9MH1 - chains 1 and 8 of the 18 polymer chains in the assembly; structure by electron microscopy, 2.10 A resolution.

[Chain 1]
Protein: Chlorophyll a-b binding protein, chloroplastic
From: Dunaliella tertiolecta
Chain sequence (228 residues; each row starts with the number of its first residue):
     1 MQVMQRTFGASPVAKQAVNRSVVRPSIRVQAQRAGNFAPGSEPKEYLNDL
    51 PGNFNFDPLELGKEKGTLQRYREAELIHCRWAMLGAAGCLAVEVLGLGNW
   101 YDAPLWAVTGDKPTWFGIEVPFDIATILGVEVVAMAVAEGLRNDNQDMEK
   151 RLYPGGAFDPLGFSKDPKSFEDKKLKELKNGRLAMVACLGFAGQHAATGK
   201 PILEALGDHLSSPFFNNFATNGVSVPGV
Unresolved in the structure: 1-31
Metal / ion sites: chlorophyll a Mg (7 sites), coordinated by Glu75, His78, Glu139, Glu177, Asn180, His209, Ser224
Residues lining bound ligands:
  - beta-carotene (BCR): Trp115, Ala134, Val137, Ala138
  - chlorophyll b (CHL): Asn36, Phe37, Ala38, Pro39, Phe54, Phe56
  - chlorophyll b / chlorophyll a: Trp100, Tyr101, Pro104, Leu105, Ala107, Val108, Ile127, Leu128, Glu131
  - chlorophyll a (CLA), molecule 1: Leu47, Leu50, Pro51, Gly52, Asn53, Phe54, Asn55, Phe56, Asp57, Leu61, Gly62, Leu68, Tyr71, Arg72, Glu75, His78, Arg182, Met185, Val186
  - chlorophyll a (CLA), molecule 2: Arg70, Tyr71, Ala74, His78
  - chlorophyll a (CLA), molecule 3: Arg70, Glu73, Ala74, Ile77, His78, Trp81, Glu131, Val132, Met135, Ala136, Glu139, Arg142, Asn143, Arg151
  - chlorophyll a (CLA), molecule 4: Ile77, Arg80, Trp81, Ala138, Leu141, Arg142, Asn145, Lys150, Arg151, Pro154, Ala157, Phe158, Pro160
  - chlorophyll a (CLA), molecule 5: Arg80, Met83, Leu84, Tyr153, Pro154, Gly155, Phe158, Asp159, Gly162, Phe163, Ser164, Phe170, Lys173, Lys174, Lys176, Glu177, Asn180
  - chlorophyll a (CLA), molecule 6: Trp81, Leu84, Gly85, Ala87, Gly88, Ala91, Val92, Leu95, Leu97, Ala103, Thr114, Trp115, Phe116, Val120
  - chlorophyll a (CLA), molecule 7: Trp81, Ala103, Pro104, Trp106, Pro113, Val120, Phe122, Ile127, Val130, Glu131, Met135
  - chlorophyll a (CLA), molecule 8: Asp172, Leu175, Lys176, Lys179, Asn180, Leu183
  - chlorophyll a (CLA), molecule 9: Lys173, Lys176, Asn180, Leu183
  - chlorophyll a (CLA), molecule 10: Gly193, Phe218, Val223, Ser224, Val225, Pro226
  - chlorophyll a (CLA), molecule 11: His209, Leu210, Pro213, Phe214, Asn217, Phe218
  - chlorophyll a / 1,2-dipalmitoyl-phosphatidyl-glycerole: Phe54, Lys179, Arg182, Leu183, Val186, Leu189, Gly190, Gly193, Gln194, Ala197, Thr198, Ala205, Leu206, His209, Asn216, Asn217, Phe218, Asn221, Ser224
  - lutein (LUT; (3r,3'r,6s)-4,5-didehydro-5,6-dihydro-beta,beta-carotene-3,3'-diol): Met83, Leu84, Ala86, Ala87, Leu90, Phe158, Asp159, Pro160, Leu161, Gly162, Phe163, Leu183, Ala184, Ala187, Phe191, Leu206
  - violaxanthin (XAT; (3s,5r,6s,3's,5'r,6's)-5,6,5',6'-diepoxy-5,6,5',6'- tetrahydro-beta,beta-carotene-3,3'-diol): Phe56, Asp57, Pro58, Leu59, Leu61, His78, Trp81, Ala82, Gly85, Gly88, Cys89, Trp100, Ala103, Pro104, Met185, Cys188, Leu189

[Chain 8]
Protein: Chlorophyll a-b binding protein, chloroplastic
From: Dunaliella tertiolecta
Chain sequence (254 residues; row label = number of the first residue in the row):
     1 MQVMQKQCMRASGVKAPLSRRSVTVKANMNGNWLPGSQTPAHLKDLKMAG
    51 NFGFDPLNLGAEPEALRWYQQAELVHSRTAMMAVAGILIPGLFTKLGALN
   101 VPQWYEAGKVYIEGEGAIPFGTLLMSTLFSYAFVEGKRWQDFRNPGSQAE
   151 PGTFFGLEGMFKGTDNGYPGGIFDPLGYSKTSPEKLDELKLKEIKNGRLA
   201 MVAFLGFAGQYSATGKGPIDNLADHLADPWHNTFAENGVSVPGLSAVEQA
   251 AASL
Unresolved in the structure: 1-27, 254
Metal / ion sites: chlorophyll a Mg (9 sites), coordinated by Trp33, Glu73, His76, Glu135, Glu193, Asn196, Gln210, His225, Ser240; chlorophyll b Mg near Thr127 (its only coordinating residue here)
Residues lining bound ligands:
  - beta-carotene (BCR): Met82, Ser130, Phe133, Val134, Thr153, Phe154, Phe155
  - chlorophyll b (CHL), molecule 1: Val75, Arg78, Thr79, Tyr131, Phe133, Val134, Lys137, Arg138, Asp141, Gln148, Phe154, Phe161, Pro169, Phe173
  - chlorophyll b (CHL), molecule 2: Trp104, Tyr105, Glu106, Ala107, Gly108, Lys109, Ile112, Phe120, Leu124, Phe204, Tyr211
  - chlorophyll b (CHL), molecule 3: Phe129, Ala132, Phe133, Gly136, Lys137, Gln140, Gln148, Thr153, Phe154
  - chlorophyll b / chlorophyll a: Met82, Ala83, Ala85, Gly86, Ile89, Pro90, Leu99, Val101, Ala107, Gly108, Tyr111, Ile112, Leu123, Ser126, Thr127, Ser130, Tyr131
  - chlorophyll a (CLA), molecule 1: Gly31, Asn32, Trp33, Leu34, Pro35, Phe52, Phe54
  - chlorophyll a (CLA), molecule 2: Leu43, Leu46, Met48, Gly50, Asn51, Phe52, Gly53, Phe54, Asp55, Leu59, Gly60, Leu66, Tyr69, Gln70, Ala72, Glu73, His76, Arg198, Met201, Val202
  - chlorophyll a (CLA), molecule 3: Glu64, Ala65, Trp68, Tyr69, Ala72, His76, Thr79, Trp139, Arg143, Phe204, Leu205
  - chlorophyll a (CLA), molecule 4: Trp68, Gln71, Ala72, Val75, His76, Thr79, Thr127, Leu128, Tyr131, Glu135, Arg138, Trp139
  - chlorophyll a (CLA), molecule 5: Arg78, Met81, Met82, Ile89, Thr164, Tyr168, Pro169, Gly170, Phe173, Asp174, Tyr178, Ser179, Leu186, Leu189, Lys190, Lys192, Glu193
  - chlorophyll a (CLA), molecule 6: Ile89, Leu189, Lys192, Asn196, Leu199
  - chlorophyll a (CLA), molecule 7: Thr122, Met125, Ser126, Phe129, Ser130, Phe133
  - chlorophyll a (CLA), molecule 8: Glu188, Leu191, Lys192, Lys195, Asn196, Leu199
  - chlorophyll a (CLA), molecule 9: Val202, Leu205, Gly206, Gly209, Gln210, Ala213, Thr214, Asn221, Leu222, Asp224, His225, Asn232, Thr233, Phe234, Asn237, Ser240
  - chlorophyll a (CLA), molecule 10: Gly209, Gln210, Ser212, Ala213, Phe234, Val239, Ser240, Val241, Pro242
  - chlorophyll a (CLA), molecule 11: Leu222, His225, Leu226, Pro229, Trp230, Thr233, Phe234
  - LMK / dodecyl-alpha-D-maltoside: Gly243, Ala246, Val247
  - dodecyl-alpha-D-maltoside (LMU): Leu205, Ala208, Tyr211, Ser212, Gly215
  - lutein (LUT; (3r,3'r,6s)-4,5-didehydro-5,6-dihydro-beta,beta-carotene-3,3'-diol): Met81, Val84, Ala85, Leu88, Phe173, Asp174, Pro175, Leu176, Tyr178, Asn196, Leu199, Ala200, Ala203, Phe207, Gln210, Pro218, Asn221, Leu222
  - violaxanthin (XAT; (3s,5r,6s,3's,5'r,6's)-5,6,5',6'-diepoxy-5,6,5',6'- tetrahydro-beta,beta-carotene-3,3'-diol): Phe54, Asp55, Pro56, Leu57, Leu59, His76, Thr79, Ala80, Ala83, Ile87, Trp104, Ala107, Met201, Phe204, Leu205

[How chain 1 and chain 8 interact]
Residue-residue contacts (25; chain 1 residue first):
  Asn36(1) - Glu150(8)
  Pro39(1) - Gln140(8)
  Pro39(1) - Ser147(8)
  Pro39(1) - Gln148(8)  hydrogen bond (backbone-side chain)
  Pro39(1) - Glu150(8)
  Pro39(1) - Thr153(8)
  Gly40(1) - Gln140(8)
  Gly40(1) - Asn144(8)
  Gly40(1) - Ser147(8)
  Gly40(1) - Glu150(8)  hydrogen bond (backbone-side chain)
  Ser41(1) - Gln140(8)
  Glu42(1) - Arg143(8)  salt bridge
  Phe214(1) - Ile118(8)
  Phe214(1) - Pro119(8)
  Phe214(1) - Thr122(8)
  Phe215(1) - Ala117(8)
  Asn217(1) - Thr122(8)  hydrogen bond
  Phe218(1) - Met125(8)  hydrophobic
  Phe218(1) - Phe129(8)  hydrophobic
  Ala219(1) - Gly121(8)
  Ala219(1) - Thr122(8)
  Thr220(1) - Thr122(8)
  Val228(1) - Phe120(8)
  Val228(1) - Gly121(8)
  Val228(1) - Leu124(8)
Interface residues without a listed pair, chain 1 (14 interface residues in all): Ala38, Val225
Interface residues without a listed pair, chain 8 (18 interface residues in all): Gly116, Lys137

[Overview]
14 residues of chain 1 face 18 of chain 8 across their interface, with 3 hydrogen bonds and 1 salt bridge.
Polar contacts include Glu42(1)-Arg143(8), Pro39(1)-Gln148(8) and Gly40(1)-Glu150(8). One chlorophyll b
molecule and one chlorophyll a molecule are bound between chain 1 and chain 8.
Chain 1 is Chlorophyll a-b binding protein, chloroplastic and chain 8 is Chlorophyll a-b binding protein,
chloroplastic, both from Dunaliella tertiolecta; the structure, Dunaliella tertiolecta PSI-LHCI supercomplex,
was determined by electron microscopy together with 9MGW, 9MGZ and 9MH0 from the same study.
